5IEX - chain A; structure by X-ray diffraction, 2.03 A resolution.

# Chain A
Protein: Cyclin-dependent kinase 2
From: Homo sapiens
Notes: EC 2.7.11.22
UniProtKB: P24941 (CDK2_HUMAN); residue numbers follow UniProt; this construct covers 1-298
Amino-acid sequence (298 residues; row label = number of the first residue in the row):
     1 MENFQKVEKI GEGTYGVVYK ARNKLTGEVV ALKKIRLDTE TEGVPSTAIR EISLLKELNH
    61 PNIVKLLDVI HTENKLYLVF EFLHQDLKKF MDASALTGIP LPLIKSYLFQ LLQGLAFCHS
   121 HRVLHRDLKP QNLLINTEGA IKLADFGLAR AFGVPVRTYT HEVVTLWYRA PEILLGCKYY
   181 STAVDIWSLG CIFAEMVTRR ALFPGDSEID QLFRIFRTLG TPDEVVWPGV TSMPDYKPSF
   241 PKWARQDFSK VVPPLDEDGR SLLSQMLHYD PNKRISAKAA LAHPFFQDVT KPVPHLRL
Not modelled in the structure: 38-42, 156-163
Residues lining bound ligands: 6AF ((2R,3R)-3-[(5-bromo-2-{[4-(S-cyclopropylsulfonimidoyl)phenyl]amino}pyrimidin-4-yl)oxy]butan-2-ol): I10, G11, V18, A31, K33, V64, F80, E81, F82, L83, H84, Q85, D86, K89, Q131, N132, L134, A144, D145

# In short
Chain A binds compound 6AF.
Chain A is Cyclin-dependent kinase 2 (Homo sapiens); the structure, Crystal structure of
(R,S)-S-{4-[(5-Bromo-4-{[(2R,3R)-2-hydroxy-1-methylpropyl]oxy}-
pyrimidin-2-yl)amino]phenyl}-S-cyclopropylsulfoximide bound to CDK2, was determined by X-ray diffraction (same
publication as 5IEV, 5IEY and 5IF1).
